8DR6 - chains B and C of the 11 polymer chains in the assembly; structure by electron microscopy, 2.39 A resolution.

# Chain B
Protein: Replication factor C subunit 4
Organism: Saccharomyces cerevisiae
Reference sequence: P40339 (RFC4_YEAST); residues 1-323 here = UniProt positions 1-323
Amino-acid sequence (323 residues; each row starts with the number of its first residue):
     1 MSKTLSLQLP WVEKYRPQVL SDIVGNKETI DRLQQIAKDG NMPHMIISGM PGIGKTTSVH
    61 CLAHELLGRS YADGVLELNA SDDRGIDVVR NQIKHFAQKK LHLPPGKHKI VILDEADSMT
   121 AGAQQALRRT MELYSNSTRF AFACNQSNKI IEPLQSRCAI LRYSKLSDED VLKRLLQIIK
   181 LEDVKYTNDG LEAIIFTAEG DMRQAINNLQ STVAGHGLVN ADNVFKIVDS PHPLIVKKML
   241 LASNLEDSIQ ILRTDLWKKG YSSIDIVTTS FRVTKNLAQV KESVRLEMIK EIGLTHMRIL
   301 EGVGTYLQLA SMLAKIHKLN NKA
Not modelled in the structure: 1-3, 322-323
Swiss-Prot annotation at these positions:
  - binding site (ATP): V12, V24, G49 to T57, N145, R203
Metal / ion sites: Mg2+: T56, D114
Ligand contacts:
  - ATP-gamma-S (AGS; phosphothiophosphoric acid-adenylate ester), molecule 1: V12, Y15, R16, P17, D22, I23, V24, M50, P51, G52, I53, G54, K55, T56, T57, N145, L166, R174, M202, R203, I206
  - ATP-gamma-S (AGS), molecule 2: R128, E132, P153, R157

# Chain C
Protein: Replication factor C subunit 3
Organism: Saccharomyces cerevisiae
Reference sequence: P38629 (RFC3_YEAST); residues 1-340 here = UniProt positions 1-340
Amino-acid sequence (340 residues; row label = number of the first residue in the row):
     1 MSTSTEKRSK ENLPWVEKYR PETLDEVYGQ NEVITTVRKF VDEGKLPHLL FYGPPGTGKT
    61 STIVALAREI YGKNYSNMVL ELNASDDRGI DVVRNQIKDF ASTRQIFSKG FKLIILDEAD
   121 AMTNAAQNAL RRVIERYTKN TRFCVLANYA HKLTPALLSR CTRFRFQPLP QEAIERRIAN
   181 VLVHEKLKLS PNAEKALIEL SNGDMRRVLN VLQSCKATLD NPDEDEISDD VIYECCGAPR
   241 PSDLKAVLKS ILEDDWGTAH YTLNKVRSAK GLALIDLIEG IVKILEDYEL QNEETRVHLL
   301 TKLADIEYSI SKGGNDQIQG SAVIGAIKAS FENETVKANV
Not modelled in the structure: 1-6, 337-340
Swiss-Prot annotation at these positions:
  - binding site (ATP): V16 to Y19, R20, Y28, G53 to S61, N148, R206
  - modified residue: S2 (N-acetylserine)
Metal / ion sites: Mg2+: T60 (together with ATP-gamma-S)
Ligand contacts:
  - ATP-gamma-S (AGS; phosphothiophosphoric acid-adenylate ester), molecule 1: V16, Y19, R20, P21, E26, V27, Y28, P54, P55, G56, T57, G58, K59, T60, S61, N148, L169, R177, M205, R206, L209
  - ATP-gamma-S (AGS), molecule 2: R131, E135, A156, R160

# Chain B / chain C interface
Residue-residue contacts (95; chain B residue first):
  T4(B) - V41(C)
  T4(B) - D42(C)
  T4(B) - G44(C)
  T4(B) - F111(C)
  L5(B) - I70(C)
  L5(B) - S108(C)
  L5(B) - G110(C)
  S6(B) - G44(C)
  L7(B) - G44(C)
  L7(B) - L46(C)
  L7(B) - F111(C)  hydrophobic
  L7(B) - R142(C)
  Q8(B) - G44(C)  hydrogen bond (backbone-backbone)
  Q8(B) - K45(C)
  Q8(B) - R142(C)  hydrogen bond (backbone-side chain)
  P10(B) - T138(C)
  P10(B) - R142(C)
  R16(B) - E135(C)  salt bridge
  N79(B) - R132(C)
  A80(B) - N128(C)
  A80(B) - A129(C)
  S81(B) - R94(C)
  S81(B) - K98(C)  hydrogen bond (backbone-side chain)
  S81(B) - A129(C)
  S81(B) - R132(C)
  S81(B) - V133(C)
  D82(B) - K98(C)  salt bridge
  D114(B) - R132(C)  salt bridge
  E115(B) - R131(C)  salt bridge
  E115(B) - R132(C)
  N145(B) - R131(C)  hydrogen bond
  D201(B) - S159(C)  hydrogen bond
  R203(B) - E135(C)  salt bridge
  R203(B) - S159(C)
  R203(B) - R160(C)
  Q204(B) - L158(C)
  Q204(B) - S159(C)
  Q204(B) - C161(C)
  N207(B) - S159(C)
  S211(B) - F40(C)
  S211(B) - T162(C)  hydrogen bond
  A214(B) - K39(C)  hydrogen bond (backbone-side chain)
  A214(B) - F40(C)
  A214(B) - E43(C)
  A214(B) - K45(C)
  G215(B) - K39(C)
  G215(B) - F40(C)
  I227(B) - R163(C)
  D229(B) - R163(C)
  D229(B) - R165(C)  salt bridge
  N244(B) - E293(C)
  L245(B) - E293(C)  hydrogen bond (backbone-side chain)
  L245(B) - R296(C)
  L245(B) - V297(C)  hydrophobic
  E246(B) - R296(C)  salt bridge
  I249(B) - E286(C)
  I249(B) - L300(C)  hydrophobic
  R253(B) - E286(C)  salt bridge
  K258(B) - P168(C)
  K259(B) - R165(C)  hydrogen bond (backbone-side chain)
  K259(B) - P168(C)
  G260(B) - P54(C)
  G260(B) - P168(C)
  Y261(B) - Y52(C)
  Y261(B) - R163(C)  hydrogen bond
  Y261(B) - R165(C)
  S262(B) - Y52(C)  hydrogen bond (backbone-side chain)
  S262(B) - Y149(C)
  I264(B) - Y149(C)  hydrophobic
  I264(B) - H151(C)
  D265(B) - Y52(C)  hydrogen bond
  D265(B) - Y149(C)
  D265(B) - A150(C)  hydrogen bond (side chain-backbone)
  D265(B) - H151(C)  salt bridge
  R298(B) - A304(C)
  R298(B) - D305(C)  salt bridge
  R298(B) - Y308(C)
  E301(B) - Y308(C)  hydrogen bond
  E301(B) - K312(C)
  V303(B) - E307(C)
  V303(B) - S311(C)
  T305(B) - E307(C)  hydrogen bond
  Y306(B) - E286(C)  hydrogen bond
  L307(B) - L300(C)
  L307(B) - L303(C)
  L307(B) - A304(C)
  L307(B) - E307(C)
  Q308(B) - A304(C)  hydrogen bond (side chain-backbone)
  Q308(B) - E307(C)  hydrogen bond
  A310(B) - L300(C)  hydrophobic
  S311(B) - L300(C)
  S311(B) - T301(C)
  S311(B) - A304(C)
  K315(B) - T301(C)
  K318(B) - V297(C)
Other interface residues (no listed pair), chain B (55 interface residues in all): L9, E13, E77, D83, H216, T268, R272, A314, N321
Other interface residues (no listed pair), chain C (60 interface residues in all): T36, P47, Y71, I90, K139, N140, T141, N148, F166, Q167, E279, V282

# Summary
55 residues of chain B and 60 residues of chain C are in contact; the contacts include 18 hydrogen bonds and
10 salt bridges. Polar pairs include R16(B)-E135(C), D82(B)-K98(C) and D114(B)-R132(C). One ATP-gamma-S
molecule is bound between chain B and chain C.
Chain B is Replication factor C subunit 4 and chain C is Replication factor C subunit 3, both from
Saccharomyces cerevisiae; the structure, Closed state of RFC:PCNA bound to a nicked dsDNA, was determined by
electron microscopy, deposited together with 8DQW, 8DQX, 8DQZ, 8DR0, 8DR1, 8DR3 and 3 further entries.
